PDB entry 9N7Y | X-ray diffraction, 3.08 A resolution | chains A and E

Chain A:
Name: TEV protease-like hydrolase
Source organism: Tobacco etch virus
Notes: engineered mutation(s): C151A
Chain sequence (217 residues; row label = number of the first residue in the row):
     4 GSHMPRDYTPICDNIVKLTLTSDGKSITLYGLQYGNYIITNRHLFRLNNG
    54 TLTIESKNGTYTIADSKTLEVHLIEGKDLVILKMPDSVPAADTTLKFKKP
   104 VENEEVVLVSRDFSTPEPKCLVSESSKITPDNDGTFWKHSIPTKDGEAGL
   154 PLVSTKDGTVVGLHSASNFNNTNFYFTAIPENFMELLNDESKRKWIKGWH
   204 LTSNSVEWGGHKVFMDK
Disordered / not traced: 4, 220
Disulfides: Cys15-Cys123

Chain E:
Name: Cleavage peptide
Chain sequence (9 residues; each row starts with the number of its first residue):
     2 TENLYFQGT
Disordered / not traced: 9-10

How chain A and chain E interact:
Contacting residue pairs - 46 pairs, chain A then chain E:
  His46(A) - Phe7(E)
  His46(A) - Gln8(E)  hydrogen bond (side chain-backbone)
  Arg49(A) - Phe7(E)
  Asp81(A) - Phe7(E)
  Phe139(A) - Phe7(E)  hydrophobic
  Thr146(A) - Gln8(E)  hydrogen bond
  Lys147(A) - Gln8(E)  hydrogen bond (backbone-side chain)
  Asp148(A) - Tyr6(E)  hydrogen bond
  Asp148(A) - Gln8(E)
  Gly149(A) - Gln8(E)
  Ala151(A) - Gln8(E)
  His167(A) - Gln8(E)  hydrogen bond
  Ser168(A) - Phe7(E)
  Ser168(A) - Gln8(E)  hydrogen bond (backbone-backbone)
  Ala169(A) - Leu5(E)  hydrophobic
  Ala169(A) - Tyr6(E)
  Ala169(A) - Phe7(E)  hydrophobic
  Ser170(A) - Leu5(E)
  Ser170(A) - Tyr6(E)  hydrogen bond (backbone-backbone)
  Ser170(A) - Gln8(E)  hydrogen bond
  Asn171(A) - Glu3(E)  hydrogen bond
  Asn171(A) - Asn4(E)
  Asn171(A) - Leu5(E)
  Asn171(A) - Tyr6(E)
  Phe172(A) - Asn4(E)
  Phe172(A) - Leu5(E)
  Phe172(A) - Tyr6(E)  hydrophobic
  Asn174(A) - Tyr6(E)  hydrogen bond
  Asn176(A) - Glu3(E)  hydrogen bond
  Tyr178(A) - Glu3(E)  hydrogen bond
  Tyr178(A) - Leu5(E)  hydrophobic
  Trp211(A) - Phe7(E)  hydrophobic
  Gly213(A) - Thr2(E)  hydrogen bond (backbone-backbone)
  His214(A) - Thr2(E)  hydrogen bond
  His214(A) - Glu3(E)  hydrogen bond (side chain-backbone)
  His214(A) - Leu5(E)
  Lys215(A) - Asn4(E)
  Lys215(A) - Leu5(E)  hydrogen bond (backbone-backbone)
  Val216(A) - Leu5(E)
  Val216(A) - Phe7(E)  hydrophobic
  Phe217(A) - Asn4(E)
  Phe217(A) - Leu5(E)  hydrogen bond (backbone-backbone)
  Phe217(A) - Tyr6(E)
  Phe217(A) - Phe7(E)  hydrogen bond (backbone-backbone)
  Met218(A) - Phe7(E)  hydrophobic
  Asp219(A) - Tyr6(E)
Also at the interface, not in a pair above, chain A (29 interface residues in all): Leu32, Asn135, Glu150

Summary:
29 residues of chain A and 7 residues of chain E are in contact; the contacts include 18 hydrogen bonds. Polar
contacts include His46(A)-Gln8(E), Thr146(A)-Gln8(E) and Lys147(A)-Gln8(E).
Chain A is TEV protease-like hydrolase (Tobacco etch virus) and chain E is Cleavage peptide; the structure,
BioSAS-TEVp (C151A, core) bound to TEV protease cleavage peptide, was determined by X-ray diffraction.
